7TFA - chains A and B of the 24 polymer chains in the assembly; structure by electron microscopy, 2.07 A resolution.

# Chain A
Molecule: GlnR C-tail peptide
Chain sequence (10 residues; each row starts with the number of its first residue):
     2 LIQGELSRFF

# Chain B
Molecule: Glutamine synthetase
Organism: Paenibacillus polymyxa
Notes: EC 6.3.1.2
UniProt: A0A0F0G8G2 (A0A0F0G8G2_PAEPO); residues 1-442 here = UniProt positions 1-442
Chain sequence (462 residues; row label = number of the first residue in the row; numbers below 1 keep their minus sign (Met-19 is residue -19)):
   -19 MGSSHHHHHHSSGLVPRGSHMSYTREDIIRIAEEENVRFIRLQFTDLLGT
    31 IKNVEIPVSQLEKALDNKMMFDGSSIEGYVRIEESDMYLYPDLDTWVVFP
    81 WVTSDRVARLICDIYKPDGSPFAGDPRGILKRVLKEAEELGYTSMNVGPE
   131 PEFFLFKTDEKGDPTTELNDQGGYFDLAPMDLGENCRREIVLKLEEMGFE
   181 IEASHHEVAPGQHEIDFKYADAVKAADQIQTFKLVVKTIARQHGLHATFM
   231 PKPLFGVNGSGMHCNQSLFKDNENVFYDETDELGLSQTARHYMAGILKHA
   281 RAMAAITNPTVNSYKRLVPGYEAPCYVAWSASNRSPMIRIPASRGLSTRV
   331 EVRNPDPAANPYLALAVMLRAGLDGIKRQMALPAPIDRNIYVMSEEERIE
   381 EGIPSLPADLKEALSELIRSEVISDALGDHALAYFYELKEIEWDMYRTQV
   431 HQWERDQYLTLY
Not modelled in the structure: -19 to 1
Differences from the reference sequence: initiating methionine (-19); expression tag (-18 to 0)
Metal / ion sites: Mg2+ site 1: Glu130, Glu331; Mg2+ site 2: Glu132, Glu187, Glu194
Small-molecule neighbours: glutamine (GLN): Glu132, Tyr154, Glu187, Val188, Gln192, Asn238, Gly239, Ser240, Gly241, His243, Arg296, Tyr301, Glu302, Ala303, Arg333
From the paper describing this entry:
  - catalytic residues: Asp52, Glu302 (proposed by the authors, not directly observed)

# Chain A / chain B interface
Contacting residue pairs - 13 pairs, chain A then chain B:
  Leu2(A) - Gly300(B)
  Leu2(A) - Arg314(B)
  Ile3(A) - Arg314(B)
  Gln4(A) - Gly300(B)  hydrogen bond (backbone-backbone)
  Gly5(A) - Val188(B)
  Gly5(A) - Asn238(B)
  Gly5(A) - Gly300(B)  hydrogen bond (backbone-backbone)
  Gly5(A) - Tyr301(B)
  Glu6(A) - Val188(B)
  Glu6(A) - Glu302(B)
  Glu6(A) - Arg314(B)
  Ser8(A) - Gly236(B)  hydrogen bond (side chain-backbone)
  Ser8(A) - Val237(B)

# Summary
The interface between chain A and chain B involves 6 residues on one side and 8 on the other, with 3 hydrogen
bonds. Among the polar pairs are Ser8(A)-Gly236(B), Gln4(A)-Gly300(B) and Gly5(A)-Gly300(B). Chain B binds
glutamine. The Mg2+ site 1 is built by Glu130(B) and Glu331(B). The paper reports catalytic residues Asp52(B)
and Glu302(B).
Chain A is GlnR C-tail peptide and chain B is Glutamine synthetase (Paenibacillus polymyxa); the structure, P.
polymyxa GS(12)-Q-GlnR peptide, was determined by electron microscopy (same publication as 7TEA, 7TEC, 7TF6,
7TF9, 7TFB and 7TFC).
